PDB entry 1IJW | X-ray diffraction, 2.40 A resolution | chains A and C of the 3 polymer chains in the assembly

[Chain A]
Molecule: 14-nt DNA strand
Sequence (14 nucleotides; each row starts with the number of its first residue):
     2 TGTTTTTGAT AAGA

[Chain C]
Protein: DNA-invertase hin
Notes: fragment: residues 139 to 190
UniProtKB: P03013 (HIN_SALTY); numbering as in UniProt (aligned over 139-190)
Chain sequence (52 residues; numbered 139 to 190; the number before each row is that of its first residue):
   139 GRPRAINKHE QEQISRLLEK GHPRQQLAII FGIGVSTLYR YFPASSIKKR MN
Disordered / not traced: 186-190
UniProt features mapped onto this chain:
  - DNA-binding region: Arg162 to Pro181 (H-T-H motif)

[How chain A and chain C interact]
Pairs across the interface - 22 pairs, chain A then chain C:
  DT5(A) with Gly139(C), base contact
  DT6(A) with Gly139(C), sugar contact; Arg140(C), hydrogen bond to the base
  DT7(A) with Arg140(C), sugar contact; Pro141(C), phosphate contact; Arg142(C), phosphate contact; Tyr179(C), phosphate contact
  DT8(A) with Arg140(C), hydrogen bond to the phosphate; Pro141(C), sugar contact; Arg142(C), phosphate contact; Ala143(C), hydrogen bond to the phosphate; Thr175(C), sugar contact; Arg178(C), salt bridge to the phosphate; Tyr179(C), hydrogen bond to the phosphate
  DG9(A) with Ala143(C), phosphate contact; Ile171(C), phosphate contact; Gly172(C), hydrogen bond to the phosphate; Ser174(C), base contact; Thr175(C), hydrogen bond to the phosphate; Arg178(C), hydrogen bond to the base
  DA10(A) with Ser174(C), hydrogen bond to the base
  DT11(A) with Ser174(C), base contact
Interface residues without a listed pair, chain C (12 interface residues in all): Gly170

[In short]
7 residues of chain A and 12 residues of chain C are in contact, with 8 hydrogen bonds and 1 salt bridge.
Among the polar pairs are DT6(A)-Arg140(C), DG9(A)-Arg178(C) and DA10(A)-Ser174(C).
Chain A is a 14-nt DNA strand and chain C is DNA-invertase hin; the structure, Testing the Water-Mediated Hin
Recombinase DNA Recognition by Systematic Mutations, was determined by X-ray diffraction (same publication as
1JJ6, 1JJ8, 1JKO, 1JKP, 1JKQ and 1JKR).
